Entry 7VZ4 (electron microscopy, 1.89 A resolution); this record covers chains E and I of the 10 polymer chains in the assembly.

[Chain E]
Name: Histone H3.1
Organism: Homo sapiens
Reference sequence: P68431 (H31_HUMAN); residues 1-135 here correspond to UniProt positions 2-136 (UniProt number = residue number + 1)
Sequence (139 residues; each row starts with the number of its first residue; numbers below 1 keep their minus sign (Gly-3 is residue -3)):
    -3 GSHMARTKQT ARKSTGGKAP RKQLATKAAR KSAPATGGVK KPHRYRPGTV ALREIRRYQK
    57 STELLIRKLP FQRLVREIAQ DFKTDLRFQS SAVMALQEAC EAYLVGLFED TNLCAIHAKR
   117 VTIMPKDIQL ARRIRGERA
Unresolved in the structure: -3 to 38, 134-135
Differences from the reference sequence: expression tag (-3 to 0)
UniProt features mapped onto this chain:
  - modified residue: Arg2 (Asymmetric dimethylarginine), Thr3 (Phosphothreonine), Lys4 (Allysine), Gln5 (5-glutamyl dopamine), Thr6 (Phosphothreonine), Arg8 (Citrulline), Lys9 (N6,N6,N6-trimethyllysine), Ser10 (ADP-ribosylserine), Thr11 (Phosphothreonine), Lys14 (N6-(2-hydroxyisobutyryl)lysine), Arg17 (Asymmetric dimethylarginine), Lys18 (N6-(2-hydroxyisobutyryl)lysine), Lys23 (N6-(2-hydroxyisobutyryl)lysine), Arg26 (Citrulline), Lys27 (N6,N6,N6-trimethyllysine), Ser28 (ADP-ribosylserine), Lys36 (N6,N6,N6-trimethyllysine), Lys37 (N6-methyllysine), Tyr41 (Phosphotyrosine), Lys56 (N6,N6,N6-trimethyllysine) and 8 more in UniProt
  - lipidation: Lys18 (N6-decanoyllysine)

[Chain I]
Molecule: 145-nt DNA strand
Sequence (145 nucleotides; row label = number of the first residue in the row; numbers below 1 keep their minus sign (DA-72 is residue -72)):
   -72 ATCACAATCC CGGTGCCGAG GCCGCTCAAT TGGTCGTAGA CAGCTCTAGC ACCGCTTAAA
   -12 CGCACGTACG GAATCCGTAC GTGCGTTTAA GCGGTGCTAG AGCTGTCTAC GACCAATTGA
    48 GCGGCCTCGG CACCGGGATT GTGAT

[Chain E / chain I interface]
Pairs across the interface - 28 pairs, chain E then chain I:
  His39(E) - DA-67(I)  sugar contact
  Arg40(E) - DT9(I)  hydrogen bond to the base
  Arg40(E) - DG10(I)  hydrogen bond to the sugar
  Tyr41(E) - DA-67(I)  hydrogen bond to the sugar
  Tyr41(E) - DA-66(I)  sugar contact
  Tyr41(E) - DT9(I)  sugar contact
  Tyr41(E) - DG10(I)  hydrogen bond to the phosphate
  Arg42(E) - DT9(I)  phosphate contact
  Pro43(E) - DG8(I)  phosphate contact
  Pro43(E) - DT9(I)  sugar contact
  Gly44(E) - DG8(I)  hydrogen bond to the phosphate
  Gly44(E) - DT9(I)  hydrogen bond to the phosphate
  Thr45(E) - DT9(I)  hydrogen bond to the phosphate
  Val46(E) - DT9(I)  hydrogen bond to the phosphate
  Val46(E) - DG10(I)  phosphate contact
  Ala47(E) - DT9(I)  hydrogen bond to the phosphate
  Arg49(E) - DA-66(I)  sugar contact
  Arg53(E) - DT-65(I)  salt bridge to the phosphate
  Lys56(E) - DC-64(I)  salt bridge to the phosphate
  Arg63(E) - DA17(I)  phosphate contact
  Arg63(E) - DG18(I)  salt bridge to the phosphate
  Lys64(E) - DG18(I)  hydrogen bond to the phosphate
  Leu65(E) - DA17(I)  phosphate contact
  Leu65(E) - DG18(I)  hydrogen bond to the phosphate
  Pro66(E) - DA17(I)  phosphate contact
  Arg69(E) - DA17(I)  salt bridge to the phosphate
  Arg83(E) - DA26(I)  hydrogen bond to the sugar
  Arg83(E) - DG27(I)  sugar contact
Interface residues without a listed pair, chain E (20 interface residues in all): Asp81, Lys115
Interface residues without a listed pair, chain I (13 interface residues in all): DG-2, DA-1

[Summary]
20 residues of chain E face 13 of chain I across their interface; the contacts include 12 hydrogen bonds and 4
salt bridges. Polar contacts include Arg40(E)-DT9(I), Arg40(E)-DG10(I) and Tyr41(E)-DA-67(I).
Chain E is Histone H3.1 (Homo sapiens) and chain I is a 145-nt DNA strand; the structure, Cryo-EM structure of
human nucleosome core particle composed of the Widom 601L DNA sequence, was determined by electron microscopy.
